2CF2 - chains J and L of the 10 polymer chains in the assembly; structure by X-ray diffraction, 4.30 A resolution (low resolution: residue-level contacts below are approximate; hydrogen-bond / salt-bridge calls are withheld).

== Chain J ==
Name: Fatty acid synthase, ks domain
Organism: Sus scrofa
Notes: EC 2.3.1.85
Chain sequence (406 residues; each row starts with the number of its first residue):
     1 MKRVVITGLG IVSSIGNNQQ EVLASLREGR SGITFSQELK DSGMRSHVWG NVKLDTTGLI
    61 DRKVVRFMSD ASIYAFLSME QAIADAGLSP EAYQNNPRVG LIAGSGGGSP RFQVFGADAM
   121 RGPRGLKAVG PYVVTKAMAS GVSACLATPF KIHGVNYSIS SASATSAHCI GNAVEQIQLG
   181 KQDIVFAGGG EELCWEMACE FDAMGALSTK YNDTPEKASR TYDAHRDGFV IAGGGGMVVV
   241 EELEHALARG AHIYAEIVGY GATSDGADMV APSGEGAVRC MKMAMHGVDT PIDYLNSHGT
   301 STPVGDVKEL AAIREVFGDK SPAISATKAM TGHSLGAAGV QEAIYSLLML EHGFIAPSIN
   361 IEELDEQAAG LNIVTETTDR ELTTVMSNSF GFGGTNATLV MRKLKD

== Chain L ==
Name: Fatty acid synthase, dh domain
Organism: Sus scrofa
Notes: EC 2.3.1.85
Chain sequence (342 residues; row label = number of the first residue in the row; note: 829 numbers in that range are skipped by the numbering (no residue carries them; nothing is unmodelled there)):
  1001 VDKRESYTKE DLLASGRGEL FGAKGPQLPA PNMLMMDRVV KMTETGGNFD KGYVEAELDI
  1061 NPDLWFFGCH FIGDPVMPGC LGLDAMWQLV GFYLGWLGGE GKGRALGVGE VKFTGQVLPT
  1121 AKKVTYRIHF KRIVNRRLIM GLADGEVLVD GRLIYTASDL KVGLFQDTSA F
  2001 VDKRESYTKE DLLASGRGEL FGAKGPQLPA PNMLMMDRVV KMTETGGNFD KGYVEAELDI
  2061 NPDLWFFGCH FIGDPVMPGC LGLDAMWQLV GFYLGWLGGE GKGRALGVGE VKFTGQVLPT
  2121 AKKVTYRIHF KRIVNRRLIM GLADGEVLVD GRLIYTASDL KVGLFQDTSA F

== How chain J and chain L interact ==
Residue-residue contacts - 21 pairs, chain J then chain L:
  Asp118(J) with Tyr1007(L); Thr1008(L)
  Ala119(J) with Thr1008(L); Lys1009(L); Asp1011(L)
  Met120(J) with Asp1011(L)
  Arg121(J) with Tyr1007(L)
  Arg124(J) with Leu1012(L); Leu1013(L)
  Gly125(J) with Asp1011(L); Leu1012(L); Leu1013(L); Ala1014(L); Ser1015(L)
  Leu126(J) with Leu1013(L); Ala1014(L)
  Lys127(J) with Leu1013(L)
  Ala128(J) with Lys1009(L); Glu1010(L); Leu1013(L)
  Val129(J) with Glu1010(L)
Other interface residues (no listed pair), chain J (12 interface residues in all): Gly122, Pro123

== In short ==
12 residues of chain J and 9 residues of chain L are in contact.
Here chain J is Fatty acid synthase, ks domain and chain L is Fatty acid synthase, dh domain, both from Sus
scrofa. Entry 2CF2 (Architecture of mammalian fatty acid synthase) was determined by X-ray diffraction.
